2FM2 - chains B and C of the 4 polymer chains in the assembly; structure by X-ray diffraction, 2.70 A resolution.

== Chain B ==
Name: NS4a protein
Notes: fragment: residues 24-39 with 2 LYS at both C and N-terminal
Amino-acid sequence (23 residues; numbered 19 to 41; the number before each row is that of its first residue):
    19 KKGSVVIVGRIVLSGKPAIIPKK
Disordered / not traced: 19, 41

== Chain C ==
Name: NS3 protease/helicase
Organism: Hepatitis C virus
Notes: fragment: protease domain
Amino-acid sequence (200 residues; each row starts with the number of its first residue; numbers below 1 keep their minus sign (Met-10 is residue -10)):
   -10 MASMTGGQQMGAPITAYAQQTRGLLGCIITSLTGRDKNQVEGEVQIVSTA
    40 TQTFLATCINGVCWTVYHGAGTRTIASPKGPVIQMYTNVDQDLVGWPAPQ
    90 GSRSLTPCTCGSSDLYLVTRHADVIPVRRRGDSRGSLLSPRPISYLKGSS
   140 GGPLLCPAGHAVGLFRAAVCTRGVAKAVDFIPVENLETTMRSGSHHHHHH
Disordered / not traced: -10 to 28, 180-189
Sequence notes: expression tag (-10 to 0, 184-189); cloning artifact (182-183)
Bound ions: Zn2+: Cys97, Cys99, Cys145
From the paper describing this entry:
  - binding site for the ligand 3BC: Arg109, Ala156
  - specificity-determining residues: Arg109
  - mutagenesis - A156T (5-fold): decreased binding to substrate
  - mutagenesis - A156T, D168V: decreased binding to BILN 2061
  - mutagenesis - A156T (Kd 13 uM): decreased binding to VX-950
  - mutagenesis - A156T: decreased binding to SCH 503034
  - mutagenesis - R109K/A156T, A156T: decreased growth
  - mutagenesis - R109K: unchanged growth
  - mutagenesis - A156T: decreased catalytic activity on NS4B-5A substrate
  - mutagenesis - R109K: unchanged catalytic activity on NS4B-5A substrate
  - mutagenesis - R109K: unchanged binding to BILN 2061
  - mutagenesis - A156T/G162R: increased growth
  - mutagenesis - S138A/S139A: abolished catalytic activity
  - mutagenesis - R109K, A156T: unchanged signaling

== Chain B / chain C interface ==
Pairs across the interface (5; chain B residue first):
  Pro35(B) - Ala111(C)
  Pro35(B) - Val113(C)  hydrophobic
  Ile37(B) - Arg109(C)
  Ile38(B) - Glu30(C)
  Ile38(B) - Gly31(C)
Interface residues without a listed pair, chain B (4 interface residues in all): Ala36
Interface residues without a listed pair, chain C (9 interface residues in all): Val29, Ile35, Val107, His110

== Overview ==
4 residues of chain B face 9 of chain C across their interface. The Zn2+ site is built by Cys97(C), Cys99(C)
and Cys145(C). The paper reports a binding site for the ligand 3BC at Arg109(C) and Ala156(C); A156T and D168V
of chain C reduce binding to BILN 2061; 6 substitutions were tested in all.
Chain B is NS4a protein and chain C is NS3 protease/helicase (Hepatitis C virus); the structure, HCV NS3-4A
protease domain complexed with a ketoamide inhibitor, SCH446211, was determined by X-ray diffraction.
